PDB entry 5WMP | X-ray diffraction, 1.60 A resolution | chains A and C of the 3 polymer chains in the assembly

== Chain A ==
Molecule: HLA class I histocompatibility antigen, B-7 alpha chain
Source organism: Homo sapiens
Reference sequence: P01889 (1B07_HUMAN); residues 1-276 here correspond to UniProt positions 25-300 (UniProt number = residue number + 24)
Chain sequence (276 residues; each row starts with the number of its first residue):
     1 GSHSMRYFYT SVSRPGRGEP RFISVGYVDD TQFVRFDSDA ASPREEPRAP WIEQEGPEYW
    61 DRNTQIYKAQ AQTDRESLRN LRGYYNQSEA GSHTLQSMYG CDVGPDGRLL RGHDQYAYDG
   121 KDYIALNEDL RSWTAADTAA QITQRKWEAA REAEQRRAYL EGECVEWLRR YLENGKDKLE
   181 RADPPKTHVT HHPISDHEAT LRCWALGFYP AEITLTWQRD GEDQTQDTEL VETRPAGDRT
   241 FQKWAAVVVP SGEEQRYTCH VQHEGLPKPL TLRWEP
UniProt features mapped onto this chain:
  - region: E275, P276 (Connecting peptide)
  - motif: S77 to G83 (Bw6 motif)
  - binding site (a peptide antigen): N63, Y84, T143, K146, E152, Y159, Y171
  - glycosylation: N86 (N-linked (GlcNAc...) asparagine)
Cystine bridges: C101-C164, C203-C259
Ligand contacts: Zn2+ (ZN): T73, W147, E152, R156

== Chain C ==
Molecule: TPR peptide from CMV
Chain sequence (10 residues; numbered 1 to 10; the number before each row is that of its first residue):
     1 TPRVTGGGAM
Ligand contacts: Zn2+ (ZN): T5, G7, G8, A9

== Chain A / chain C interface ==
Residue-residue contacts - 43 pairs, chain A then chain C:
  Y7(A) with T1(C), hydrogen bond (side chain-backbone); P2(C)
  Y9(A) with P2(C)
  Y59(A) with T1(C)
  R62(A) with V4(C)
  N63(A) with T1(C); P2(C)
  I66(A) with P2(C); R3(C); V4(C), hydrophobic
  Y67(A) with P2(C)
  Q70(A) with R3(C); T5(C)
  T73(A) with A9(C)
  E76(A) with G8(C); A9(C)
  S77(A) with A9(C); M10(C), hydrogen bond (side chain-backbone)
  N80(A) with M10(C), hydrogen bond (side chain-backbone)
  L81(A) with M10(C), hydrophobic
  Y84(A) with M10(C), hydrogen bond (side chain-backbone)
  L95(A) with M10(C), hydrophobic
  Y99(A) with P2(C); R3(C), hydrogen bond (side chain-backbone)
  D114(A) with R3(C), salt bridge
  Y116(A) with R3(C); M10(C), hydrophobic
  Y123(A) with M10(C), hydrophobic
  T143(A) with M10(C), hydrogen bond (side chain-backbone)
  K146(A) with G8(C), hydrogen bond (side chain-backbone); A9(C), hydrogen bond (side chain-backbone); M10(C), hydrogen bond (side chain-backbone)
  W147(A) with A9(C), hydrogen bond (side chain-backbone); M10(C), hydrophobic
  E152(A) with T5(C); G6(C), hydrogen bond (side chain-backbone)
  R156(A) with R3(C); T5(C)
  Y159(A) with T1(C), hydrogen bond (side chain-backbone); P2(C); R3(C)
  W167(A) with T1(C)
  Y171(A) with T1(C), hydrogen bond (side chain-backbone)
Other interface residues (no listed pair), chain A (31 interface residues in all): M5, E45, I124, E163
Other interface residues (no listed pair), chain C (10 interface residues in all): G7

== In short ==
31 residues of chain A face 10 of chain C across their interface, with 13 hydrogen bonds and 1 salt bridge.
Among the polar pairs are D114(A)-R3(C), Y7(A)-T1(C) and S77(A)-M10(C). Zn2+ is bound between chain A and
chain C.
Chain A is HLA class I histocompatibility antigen, B-7 alpha chain (Homo sapiens) and chain C is TPR peptide
from CMV; the structure, Crystal Structure of HLA-B7 in complex with TPR, a CMV peptide, was determined by
X-ray diffraction, deposited together with 5WMN, 5WMO, 5WMQ and 5WMR.
